2XKY - chains I and J of the 4 polymer chains in the assembly; structure by electron microscopy, 17.20 A resolution (very low resolution: no residue pairs are listed; an interface is given only as per-side residue counts).

[Chain I (and J)]
Molecule: Inward rectifier potassium channel 2
Organism: Mus musculus
Notes: fragment: kir2.1 cytoplasmic domain, residues 1-67, 189-428; chain J of this document is another copy of the same molecule, construct and numbering; everything in this record applies to it too
UniProt: P35561 (IRK2_MOUSE); the construct has insertions or renumbered stretches relative to UniProt, so the offset changes along the chain: 1-67 = UniProt 1-67; 70-309 = UniProt 189-428
Amino-acid sequence (309 residues; each row starts with the number of its first residue):
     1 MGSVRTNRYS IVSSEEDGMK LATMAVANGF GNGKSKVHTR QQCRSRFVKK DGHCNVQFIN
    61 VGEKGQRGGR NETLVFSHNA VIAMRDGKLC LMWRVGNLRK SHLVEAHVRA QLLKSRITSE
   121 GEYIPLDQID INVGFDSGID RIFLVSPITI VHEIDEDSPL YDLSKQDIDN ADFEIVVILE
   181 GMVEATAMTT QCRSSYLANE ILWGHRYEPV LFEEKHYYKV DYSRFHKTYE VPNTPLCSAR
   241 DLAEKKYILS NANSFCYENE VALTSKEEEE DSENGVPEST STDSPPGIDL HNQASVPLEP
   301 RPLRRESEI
Construct notes: insertion (68-69)
UniProt features mapped onto this chain:
  - motif: Ser-307 to Ile-309 (PDZ-binding)

[Interface between chain I and chain J]
Chains I and J do not touch in the deposited assembly.

[Summary]
No residue of chain I is in contact with chain J.
Both chains are Inward rectifier potassium channel 2 (Mus musculus). Entry 2XKY (Single particle analysis of
Kir2.1NC_4 in negative stain) was determined by electron microscopy, deposited together with 2XKX.
